PDB entry 6R25 | electron microscopy, 4.61 A resolution (low resolution: residue-level contacts below are approximate; hydrogen-bond / salt-bridge calls are withheld) | chains G and J of the 13 polymer chains in the assembly

[Chain G]
Name: Histone H2A
Organism: Xenopus laevis
Reference sequence: Q6AZJ8 (Q6AZJ8_XENLA); residues 1-129 here correspond to UniProt positions 2-130 (UniProt number = residue number + 1)
Amino-acid sequence (129 residues; row label = number of the first residue in the row):
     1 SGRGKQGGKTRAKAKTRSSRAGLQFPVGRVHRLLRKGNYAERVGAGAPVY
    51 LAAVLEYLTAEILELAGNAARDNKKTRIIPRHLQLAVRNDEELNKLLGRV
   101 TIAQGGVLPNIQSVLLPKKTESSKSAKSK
Unresolved in the structure: 1-7, 121-129

[Chain J]
Molecule: 147-nt DNA strand
Sequence (147 nucleotides; numbered -73 to 73; the number before each row is that of its first residue; numbers below 1 keep their minus sign (DA-73 is residue -73)):
   -73 ATCGAGAATCCCGGTGCCGAGGCCGCTCAATTGGTCGTAGACAGCTCTAG
   -23 CACCGCTTAAACGCACGTACGCGCTGTCCCCCGCGTTTTAACCGCCAAGG
    27 GGATTACTCCCTAGTCTCCAGGCACGTGTCAGATATATACATCCGAT

[How chain G and chain J interact]
Contacting residue pairs - 15 pairs, chain G then chain J:
  Thr10(G) with DT-42(J)
  Arg11(G) with DT-42(J)
  Ala12(G) with DG-41(J)
  Lys15(G) with DT-43(J); DT-42(J)
  Thr16(G) with DT-43(J); DT-42(J)
  Arg17(G) with DT-43(J)
  Arg20(G) with DT-42(J)
  Gly28(G) with DA-44(J); DT-43(J)
  Arg29(G) with DA-44(J)
  Arg32(G) with DA-44(J)
  Arg42(G) with DA-35(J)
  Arg77(G) with DA-54(J)
Also at the interface, not in a pair above, chain G (14 interface residues in all): Ala14, Thr120
Also at the interface, not in a pair above, chain J (8 interface residues in all): DA-73, DG-37

[Overview]
14 residues of chain G and 8 residues of chain J are in contact.
Here chain G is Histone H2A (Xenopus laevis) and chain J is a 147-nt DNA strand. Entry 6R25 (Structure of
LSD2/NPAC-linker/nucleosome core particle complex: Class 3) was determined by electron microscopy together
with 6R1T and 6R1U from the same study.
